Entry 7U50 (electron microscopy, 3.40 A resolution); this record covers chains A and J of the 11 polymer chains in the assembly.

# Chain A
Molecule: Histone H3.2
Organism: Homo sapiens
Reference sequence: Q71DI3 (H32_HUMAN); residues 1-135 here correspond to UniProt positions 2-136 (UniProt number = residue number + 1)
Amino-acid sequence (135 residues; row label = number of the first residue in the row):
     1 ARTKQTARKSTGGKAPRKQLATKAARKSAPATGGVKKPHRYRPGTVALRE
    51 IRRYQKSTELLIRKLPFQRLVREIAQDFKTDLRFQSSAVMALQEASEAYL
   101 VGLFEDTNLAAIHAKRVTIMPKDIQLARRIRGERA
Disordered / not traced: 1-38, 135
Sequence notes: engineered mutation Ala110 (Cys111 in Q71DI3)
UniProt features mapped onto this chain:
  - modified residue: Arg2 (Asymmetric dimethylarginine), Thr3 (Phosphothreonine), Lys4 (Allysine), Gln5 (5-glutamyl dopamine), Thr6 (Phosphothreonine), Arg8 (Citrulline), Lys9 (N6,N6,N6-trimethyllysine), Ser10 (ADP-ribosylserine), Thr11 (Phosphothreonine), Lys14 (N6-(2-hydroxyisobutyryl)lysine), Arg17 (Asymmetric dimethylarginine), Lys18 (N6-(2-hydroxyisobutyryl)lysine), Lys23 (N6-(2-hydroxyisobutyryl)lysine), Arg26 (Citrulline), Lys27 (N6,N6,N6-trimethyllysine), Ser28 (ADP-ribosylserine), Lys36 (N6,N6,N6-trimethyllysine), Lys37 (N6-methyllysine), Tyr41 (Phosphotyrosine), Lys56 (N6,N6,N6-trimethyllysine) and 8 more in UniProt
  - lipidation: Lys18 (N6-decanoyllysine)

# Chain J
Molecule: 147-nt DNA strand
Sequence (147 nucleotides; numbered 1 to 147; the number before each row is that of its first residue):
     1 ATCGGATGTATATATCTGACACGTGCCTGGAGACTAGGGAGTAATCCCCT
    51 TGGCGGTTAAAACGCGGGGGACAGCGCGTACGTGCGTTTAAGCGGTGCTA
   101 GAGCTGTCTACGACCAATTGAGCGGCCTCGGCACCGGGATTCTCGAT
Disordered / not traced: 1, 146-147

# How chain A and chain J interact
Contacting residue pairs - 18 pairs, chain A then chain J:
  Arg40(A) with DT83(J), hydrogen bond to the base; DG84(J), hydrogen bond to the sugar
  Tyr41(A) with DA6(J), hydrogen bond to the phosphate; DT7(J), hydrogen bond to the phosphate; DT83(J), sugar contact; DG84(J), phosphate contact
  Pro43(A) with DT83(J), phosphate contact
  Val46(A) with DT83(J), phosphate contact
  Ala47(A) with DT83(J), phosphate contact
  Arg49(A) with DT7(J), salt bridge to the phosphate; DG8(J), phosphate contact
  Arg63(A) with DG92(J), salt bridge to the phosphate
  Lys64(A) with DG92(J), hydrogen bond to the phosphate
  Leu65(A) with DA91(J), phosphate contact; DG92(J), hydrogen bond to the phosphate
  Pro66(A) with DA91(J), phosphate contact
  Arg69(A) with DA91(J), salt bridge to the phosphate
  Arg83(A) with DA100(J), sugar contact
Also at the interface, not in a pair above, chain A (14 interface residues in all): Glu50, Asp81
Also at the interface, not in a pair above, chain J (9 interface residues in all): DG101

# In short
Chain A and chain J form an interface of 14 and 9 residues respectively; the contacts include 6 hydrogen bonds
and 3 salt bridges. Polar pairs include Arg40(A)-DT83(J), Arg40(A)-DG84(J) and Tyr41(A)-DA6(J).
Here chain A is Histone H3.2 (Homo sapiens) and chain J is a 147-nt DNA strand. Entry 7U50 (APE1 bound to a
nucleosome core particle with AP-site at SHL-6) was determined by electron microscopy together with 7U51, 7U52
and 7U53 from the same study.
